PDB entry 8IQ5 | X-ray diffraction, 1.38 A resolution | chains B and C of the 3 polymer chains in the assembly

== Chain B (and C) ==
Name: K2-2 tsp
Organism: Klebsiella phage VLC6
Notes: chain C of this document is another copy of the same molecule, construct and numbering; everything in this record applies to it too
Amino-acid sequence (612 residues; row label = number of the first residue in the row; numbers below 1 keep their minus sign (Met-30 is residue -30)):
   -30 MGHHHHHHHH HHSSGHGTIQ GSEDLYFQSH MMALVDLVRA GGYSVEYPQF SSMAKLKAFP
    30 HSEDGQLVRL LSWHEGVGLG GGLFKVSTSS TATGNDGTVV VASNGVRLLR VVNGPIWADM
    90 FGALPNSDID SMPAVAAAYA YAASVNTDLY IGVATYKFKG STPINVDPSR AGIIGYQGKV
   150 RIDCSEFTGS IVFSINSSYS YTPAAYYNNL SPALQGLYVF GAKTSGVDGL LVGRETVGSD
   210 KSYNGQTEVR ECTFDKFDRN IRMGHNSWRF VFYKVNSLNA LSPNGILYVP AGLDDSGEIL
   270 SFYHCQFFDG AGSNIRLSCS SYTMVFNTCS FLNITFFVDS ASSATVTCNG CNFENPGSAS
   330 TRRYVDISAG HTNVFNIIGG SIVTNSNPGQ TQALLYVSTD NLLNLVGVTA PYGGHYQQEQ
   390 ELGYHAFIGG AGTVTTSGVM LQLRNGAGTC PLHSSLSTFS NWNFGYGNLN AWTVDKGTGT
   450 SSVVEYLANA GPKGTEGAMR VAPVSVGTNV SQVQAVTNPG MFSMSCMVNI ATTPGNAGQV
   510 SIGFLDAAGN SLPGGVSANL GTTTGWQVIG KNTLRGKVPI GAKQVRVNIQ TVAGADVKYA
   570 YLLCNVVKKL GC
Disordered / not traced: -30 to 14, 578-581
What the authors report for this chain:
  - catalytic residues: Glu267, Glu323
  - catalytic residues: Asp278 (proposed by the authors, not directly observed)
  - mutagenesis - E267A, E323A: abolished catalytic activity
  - mutagenesis - D278A, S424A, D515A: decreased catalytic activity
  - mutagenesis - Y435A, K552A: unchanged catalytic activity

== How chain B and chain C interact ==
Contacting residue pairs - 149 pairs, chain B then chain C:
  Tyr16(B) - Gln18(C)  hydrogen bond (side chain-backbone)
  Tyr16(B) - Phe19(C)
  Tyr16(B) - Ser20(C)  hydrogen bond (side chain-backbone)
  Tyr16(B) - Leu40(C)  hydrophobic
  Gly34(B) - Gly45(C)
  Leu36(B) - Leu40(C)  hydrophobic
  Leu36(B) - Gly45(C)
  Leu36(B) - Val46(C)
  Leu36(B) - Gly47(C)
  Leu52(B) - Leu40(C)  hydrophobic
  Leu52(B) - Gly47(C)
  Lys54(B) - Gly45(C)
  Val80(B) - Val46(C)
  Val80(B) - Gly47(C)
  Val80(B) - Leu48(C)  hydrophobic
  Asn82(B) - Leu48(C)
  Asn82(B) - Trp86(C)
  Asn82(B) - Asp88(C)  hydrogen bond
  Asn82(B) - Gly121(C)
  Asn82(B) - Val122(C)
  Asn82(B) - Tyr145(C)
  Gly83(B) - Trp86(C)
  Gly83(B) - Val122(C)
  Gly83(B) - Tyr145(C)
  Pro84(B) - Tyr145(C)
  Asn115(B) - Val122(C)
  Asn115(B) - Gly147(C)
  Asn115(B) - Lys148(C)  hydrogen bond (backbone-backbone)
  Thr116(B) - Val122(C)
  Thr116(B) - Gln146(C)
  Asp117(B) - Gln146(C)  hydrogen bond
  Asp117(B) - Gly147(C)
  Tyr119(B) - Tyr145(C)  hydrogen bond
  Tyr119(B) - Gln146(C)  hydrogen bond
  Pro137(B) - Lys148(C)  hydrogen bond (backbone-side chain)
  Ser138(B) - Lys148(C)
  Arg139(B) - Lys148(C)
  Ile143(B) - Gln146(C)
  Tyr170(B) - Leu247(C)
  Tyr170(B) - Asp278(C)  hydrogen bond
  Ala174(B) - Asn245(C)  hydrogen bond (backbone-side chain)
  Ala174(B) - Phe277(C)
  Tyr175(B) - Tyr187(C)
  Tyr175(B) - Thr222(C)  hydrogen bond (backbone-side chain)
  Tyr175(B) - Asp224(C)  hydrogen bond
  Tyr175(B) - Lys225(C)  hydrogen bond
  Tyr175(B) - Leu247(C)  hydrophobic
  Tyr176(B) - Lys148(C)  hydrogen bond (backbone-side chain)
  Tyr176(B) - Arg150(C)  hydrogen bond
  Tyr176(B) - Tyr187(C)  hydrophobic
  Asn177(B) - Lys148(C)
  Asn178(B) - Glu220(C)
  Asn178(B) - Cys221(C)  hydrogen bond (side chain-backbone)
  Asn178(B) - Thr222(C)  hydrogen bond
  Asn178(B) - Lys243(C)  hydrogen bond (side chain-backbone)
  Asn178(B) - Asn245(C)
  Leu179(B) - Gly147(C)
  Leu179(B) - Lys148(C)
  Leu179(B) - Gly185(C)
  Leu179(B) - Leu186(C)
  Leu179(B) - Tyr187(C)  hydrophobic
  Leu179(B) - Glu220(C)
  Leu179(B) - Cys221(C)  hydrophobic
  Leu179(B) - Thr222(C)
  Ser180(B) - Lys148(C)  hydrogen bond
  Ser180(B) - Glu220(C)
  Ser180(B) - Lys243(C)
  Pro181(B) - Glu220(C)
  Tyr212(B) - Gln275(C)  hydrogen bond
  Tyr212(B) - Phe277(C)
  Gln215(B) - Lys243(C)
  Gln215(B) - Asn245(C)  hydrogen bond
  Gln215(B) - His273(C)  hydrogen bond (side chain-backbone)
  Gln215(B) - Cys274(C)
  Gln215(B) - Gln275(C)
  Glu217(B) - Glu220(C)
  Glu217(B) - Tyr242(C)  hydrogen bond
  Glu217(B) - Lys243(C)  salt bridge
  Arg219(B) - Arg219(C)
  Trp237(B) - Gln275(C)
  Arg238(B) - His273(C)  hydrogen bond (backbone-side chain)
  Arg238(B) - Cys274(C)
  Arg238(B) - Gln275(C)  hydrogen bond
  Arg238(B) - Thr297(C)  hydrogen bond (side chain-backbone)
  Arg238(B) - Cys298(C)
  Arg238(B) - Ser299(C)  hydrogen bond
  Phe239(B) - His273(C)
  Val240(B) - Tyr242(C)
  Val240(B) - Lys243(C)
  Val240(B) - His273(C)
  Glu267(B) - Ser299(C)  hydrogen bond
  Glu267(B) - Leu301(C)
  Glu267(B) - Asn321(C)  hydrogen bond
  Ile268(B) - His273(C)
  Ile268(B) - Thr297(C)
  Ile268(B) - Ser299(C)
  Ile268(B) - Gly319(C)
  Ile268(B) - Cys320(C)
  Ile268(B) - Asn321(C)
  Ser270(B) - His273(C)  hydrogen bond
  Ser270(B) - Thr297(C)  hydrogen bond
  Tyr272(B) - Tyr272(C)  hydrophobic
  Tyr272(B) - Asn296(C)  hydrogen bond (side chain-backbone)
  Tyr272(B) - Thr297(C)  hydrogen bond
  Thr292(B) - Gly349(C)
  Thr292(B) - Ser350(C)
  Val294(B) - Thr297(C)
  Val294(B) - Gly319(C)
  Ser312(B) - Gln411(C)
  Thr314(B) - Gly349(C)
  Thr316(B) - Gly348(C)
  Thr316(B) - Gly349(C)
  Asn318(B) - Asn318(C)
  His340(B) - Arg413(C)
  Thr341(B) - Thr378(C)
  Thr341(B) - Met409(C)
  Val343(B) - Thr378(C)
  Val343(B) - Met409(C)  hydrophobic
  Asn345(B) - Gly376(C)  hydrogen bond (side chain-backbone)
  Ile347(B) - Ile347(C)  hydrophobic
  Thr368(B) - Lys546(C)
  Asp369(B) - Met409(C)
  Asp369(B) - Arg413(C)  salt bridge
  Asp369(B) - Lys546(C)  salt bridge
  Leu371(B) - Gly407(C)
  Leu371(B) - Met409(C)  hydrophobic
  Asn373(B) - Gly376(C)
  Asn373(B) - Gly407(C)  hydrogen bond (side chain-backbone)
  Thr402(B) - Pro488(C)
  Val403(B) - Pro488(C)
  Thr404(B) - Gly407(C)
  Ser423(B) - Ile549(C)
  Ser424(B) - Asn487(C)  hydrogen bond (backbone-side chain)
  Ser424(B) - Pro488(C)
  Ser424(B) - Ile549(C)
  Leu425(B) - Asn487(C)
  Leu425(B) - Pro488(C)  hydrophobic
  Ser426(B) - Asn487(C)  hydrogen bond (backbone-side chain)
  Thr427(B) - Lys552(C)  hydrogen bond (backbone-side chain)
  Ser429(B) - Asp515(C)
  Ser429(B) - Gly550(C)  hydrogen bond (side chain-backbone)
  Ser429(B) - Lys552(C)
  Trp431(B) - Ile549(C)
  Tyr435(B) - Asp515(C)  hydrogen bond
  Tyr435(B) - Leu521(C)
  Asn439(B) - Asn519(C)
  Ala440(B) - Asp515(C)
  Ala440(B) - Asn519(C)
  Gln483(B) - Lys552(C)
Interface residues without a listed pair, chain B (77 interface residues in all): Arg38, Val81, Ala140, Tyr145, Gly214, Tyr242, Asn296, Asn342, Asn370, Ser406
Interface residues without a listed pair, chain C (72 interface residues in all): Ser41, Val149, Val244, Ser406, Val408, Leu410, Met490, Ala516

== In short ==
77 residues of chain B face 72 of chain C across their interface; the contacts include 40 hydrogen bonds and 3
salt bridges. Polar pairs include Glu217(B)-Lys243(C), Asp369(B)-Arg413(C) and Asp369(B)-Lys546(C). From the
paper: catalytic residues Glu267(B), Glu323(B) and Asp278(B); D278A, S424A and D515A of chain B reduce
catalytic activity; 7 substitutions were tested in all.
Chain B and chain C are both K2-2 tsp (Klebsiella phage VLC6); the structure, Crystal structure of trimeric
K2-2 TSP, was determined by X-ray diffraction together with 8IQ9 and 8IQE from the same study.
